5FBV - chains A and B; structure by X-ray diffraction, 3.29 A resolution.

== Chain A ==
Molecule: Phosphatidylinositol 4-kinase beta
From: Homo sapiens
Notes: EC 2.7.1.67
UniProt: Q9UBF8 (PI4KB_HUMAN); the construct has insertions or renumbered stretches relative to UniProt, so the offset changes along the chain: 128-242 = UniProt 128-242; 306-406 = UniProt 321-421; 523-799 = UniProt 523-799
Sequence (572 residues; row label = number of the first residue in the row; note: 178 numbers in that range are skipped by the numbering (no residue carries them; nothing is unmodelled there); a row labelled like 242A-242Z holds insertion residues (242A, then the next letters in order)):
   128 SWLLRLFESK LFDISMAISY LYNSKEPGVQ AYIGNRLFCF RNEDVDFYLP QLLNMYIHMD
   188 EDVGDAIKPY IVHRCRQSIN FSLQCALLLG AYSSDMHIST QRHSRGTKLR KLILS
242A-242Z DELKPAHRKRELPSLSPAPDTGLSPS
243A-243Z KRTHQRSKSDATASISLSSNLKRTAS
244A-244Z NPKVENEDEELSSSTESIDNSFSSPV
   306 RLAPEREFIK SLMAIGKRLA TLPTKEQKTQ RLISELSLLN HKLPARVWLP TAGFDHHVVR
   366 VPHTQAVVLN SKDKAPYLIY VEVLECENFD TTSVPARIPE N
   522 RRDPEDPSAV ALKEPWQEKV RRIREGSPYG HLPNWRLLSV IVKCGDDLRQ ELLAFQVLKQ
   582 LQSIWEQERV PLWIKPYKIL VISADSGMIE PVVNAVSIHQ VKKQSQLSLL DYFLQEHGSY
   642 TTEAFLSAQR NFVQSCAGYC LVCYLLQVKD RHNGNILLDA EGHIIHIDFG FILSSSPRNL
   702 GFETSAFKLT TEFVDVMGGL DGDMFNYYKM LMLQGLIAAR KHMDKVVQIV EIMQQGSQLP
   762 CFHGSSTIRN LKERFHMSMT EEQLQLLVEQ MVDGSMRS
Disordered / not traced: 222-231, 242A-242Z, 243A-243Z, 244A-244Z, 522-530, 698-707
Ligand contacts:
  - 5W3 (N-[2-[[6-chloranyl-3-[3-(2-hydroxyethylsulfamoyl)-4-methoxy-phenyl]-2-methyl-imidazo[1,2-b]pyridazin-8-yl]amino]ethy l]ethanamide): Leu374, Pro381, Leu383, Tyr385, Glu535, Trp537, Ile562, Lys564, Glu572, Tyr598, Ile610, Glu611, Pro612, Val613, Val614, Asn615, Ala616, Gly675, Leu678, Ile688, Asp689
  - GTP-gamma-S (GSP; 5'-guanosine-diphosphate-monothiophosphate): Glu153, Gly155, Val156, Tyr159
Curated features (UniProtKB/Swiss-Prot):
  - modified residue: Ser242P (Phosphoserine), Thr242U (Phosphothreonine), Ser242X (Phosphoserine), Ser243G (Phosphoserine), Ser243I (Phosphoserine), Ser243P (Phosphoserine), Ser243Z (Phosphoserine)
  - region: Val541 to Gly547 (G-loop), Gln668 to Asn676 (Catalytic loop), His687 to Thr711 (Activation loop)

== Chain B ==
Molecule: Ras-related protein Rab-11A
From: Homo sapiens
UniProt: P62491 (RB11A_HUMAN); numbering as in UniProt (aligned over 1-216)
Sequence (221 residues; numbered -4 to 216; the number before each row is that of its first residue; numbers below 1 keep their minus sign (Gly-4 is residue -4)):
    -4 GAMGSMGTRD DEYDYLFKVV LIGDSGVGKS NLLSRFTRNE FNLESKSTIG VEFATRSIQV
    56 DGKTIKAQIW DTAGLERYRA ITSAYYRGAV GALLVYDIAK HLTYENVERW LKELRDHADS
   116 NIVIMLVGNK SDLRHLRAVP TDEARAFAEK NGLSFIETSA LDSTNVEAAF QTILTEIYRI
   176 VSQKQMSDRR ENDMSPSNNV VPIHVPPTTE NKPKVQCCQN I
Disordered / not traced: -4 to 7, 70-73, 179-216
Sequence notes: expression tag (-4 to 0); engineered mutation Leu70 (Gln in P62491)
Ligand contacts: GTP-gamma-S (GSP; 5'-guanosine-diphosphate-monothiophosphate): Asp19, Ser20, Gly21, Val22, Gly23, Lys24, Ser25, Asn26, Phe36, Asn37, Leu38, Ser40, Lys41, Ser42, Thr43, Asp66, Thr67, Ala68, Gly69, Asn124, Lys125, Asp127, Leu128, Ser154, Ala155, Leu156
Curated features (UniProtKB/Swiss-Prot):
  - motif: Phe36 to Glu47 (Switch 1), Thr67 to Gly86 (Switch 2)
  - binding site (GTP): Ser20, Gly21, Val22, Gly23, Lys24, Ser25, Asn26, Asn37, Leu38, Ser40, Ser42, Thr43, Gly69, Asn124, Lys125, Asp127, Ala155, Leu156
  - binding site (Mg(2+)): Ser25, Thr43, Asp66
  - modified residue: Gly2 (N-acetylglycine), Cys213 (Cysteine methyl ester)
  - lipidation (S-geranylgeranyl cysteine): Cys212, Cys213
  - glycosylation: Arg4 (Microbial infection: N-beta-linked (GlcNAc) arginine)
  - mutagenesis: Lys13 (K13N: Abolishes SH3BP5-mediated guanine nucleotide exchange), Val22 (V22M: Impairs protein folding), Lys24 (K24R: Impairs protein folding and decreases affinity for guanine nucleotides), Ser25 (S25N: Dominant-negative mutant (GDP-bound form). Induces increased number of binucleated cells, indicating defects in cytokinesis. Inhibits the transport of NPC1L1 to the plama membrane ...), Phe36 (F36A: Nearly abolishes SH3BP5-mediated guanine nucleotide exchange), Leu38 (L38A: Decreases SH3BP5-mediated guanine nucleotide exchange; L38P: Nearly abolishes SH3BP5-mediated guanine nucleotide exchange), Ser40 (S40F: Nearly abolishes SH3BP5-mediated guanine nucleotide exchange), Lys41 (K41A: Mildly decreases SH3BP5-mediated guanine nucleotide exchange; K41P: Abolishes SH3BP5-mediated guanine nucleotide exchange), Ile44 (I44A: Abolishes SH3BP5-mediated guanine nucleotide exchange), Arg82 (R82C: Decreases SH3BP5-mediated guanine nucleotide exchange), Ser154 (S154L: Impairs protein folding)

== Chain A / chain B interface ==
Residue-residue contacts - 18 pairs, chain A then chain B:
  Ser128(A) with Phe36(B), hydrogen bond (backbone-backbone)
  Leu130(A) with Leu38(B), hydrophobic; Glu39(B)
  Leu131(A) with Phe36(B), hydrophobic; Leu38(B), hydrophobic
  Phe134(A) with Leu38(B), hydrophobic
  Glu153(A) with Ser40(B), hydrogen bond
  Val156(A) with Leu38(B), hydrophobic
  Ala158(A) with Leu128(B); Leu131(B)
  Asn162(A) with Asp127(B); Leu128(B); Arg129(B); His130(B), hydrogen bond (side chain-backbone); Leu131(B), hydrogen bond (side chain-backbone)
  Phe165(A) with His130(B)
  Asp192(A) with Lys95(B), salt bridge
  Pro196(A) with Leu131(B), hydrophobic
Interface residues without a listed pair, chain A (16 interface residues in all): Gly155, Tyr159, Gly161, Asp189, Ala193
Interface residues without a listed pair, chain B (11 interface residues in all): Asn37

== Summary ==
The interface between chain A and chain B involves 16 residues on one side and 11 on the other, with 4
hydrogen bonds and 1 salt bridge. Polar contacts include Asp192(A)-Lys95(B), Glu153(A)-Ser40(B) and
Asn162(A)-His130(B). GTP-gamma-S is bound between chain A and chain B.
Chain A is Phosphatidylinositol 4-kinase beta and chain B is Ras-related protein Rab-11A, both from Homo
sapiens; the structure, PI4KB in complex with Rab11 and the MI364 Inhibitor, was determined by X-ray
diffraction.
